7QZR - chains A and E of the 3 polymer chains in the assembly; structure by X-ray diffraction, 2.18 A resolution.

# Chain A
Protein: Myeloperoxidase light chain
Source organism: Homo sapiens
UniProtKB: P05164 (PERM_HUMAN); numbering as in UniProt (aligned over 165-278)
Chain sequence (114 residues; numbered 165 to 278; the number before each row is that of its first residue):
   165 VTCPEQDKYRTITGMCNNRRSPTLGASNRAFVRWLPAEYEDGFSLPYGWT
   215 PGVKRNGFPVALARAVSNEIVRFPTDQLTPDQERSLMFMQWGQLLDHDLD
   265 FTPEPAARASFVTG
Disordered / not traced: 165-166, 272-278
Disulfides: C167-C180
Bound ions: Ca2+: D262 (shared with 4 residues of chain B)
Residues lining bound ligands: heme c (HEC): M253, Q254, G256, Q257, D260, D264, F265, T266
Curated features (UniProtKB/Swiss-Prot):
  - active site: H261 (Proton acceptor)
  - binding site (heme b): D260
  - binding site (Ca(2+)): D262
  - natural variant: Y173 (Y173C: In MPOD), M251 (M251T: In MPOD)

# Chain E
Protein: Exported protein
Source organism: Staphylococcus aureus
UniProtKB: A0A0D1H8K9 (A0A0D1H8K9_STAAU); residues 4-105 here correspond to UniProt positions 1-102 (UniProt number = residue number - 3)
Chain sequence (102 residues; each row starts with the number of its first residue):
     4 MKFKKVLVATAMVGVLATGVVGYGNQADAKVYSQNGLVLHDDANFLEHEL
    54 SYIDVLLDKNADQATKDNLRSYFADKGLHSIKDIINKAKQDGFDVSKYEH
   104 VK
Disordered / not traced: 4-32, 103-105

# Interface between chain A and chain E
Residue-residue contacts - 7 pairs, chain A then chain E:
  F265(A) with Q37(E)
  T266(A) with Q37(E), hydrogen bond (backbone-side chain)
  E268(A) with S36(E), hydrogen bond (backbone-backbone); Q37(E); N38(E), hydrogen bond (side chain-backbone); G39(E), hydrogen bond (side chain-backbone)
  A270(A) with S36(E)
Also at the interface, not in a pair above, chain A (6 interface residues in all): P267, P269
Also at the interface, not in a pair above, chain E (8 interface residues in all): V34, Y35, V41, L42
Interface features reported in the paper:
  - specific contacts: Q37(E)-T266(A) (hydrogen bond)

# Summary
Chain A and chain E form an interface of 6 and 8 residues respectively; the contacts include 4 hydrogen bonds.
Polar pairs include T266(A)-Q37(E), E268(A)-N38(E) and E268(A)-G39(E). The authors report a hydrogen bond
between Q37(E) and T266(A). Ligands of chain A: heme c.
Chain A is Myeloperoxidase light chain (Homo sapiens) and chain E is Exported protein (Staphylococcus aureus);
the structure, Structure of native leukocyte myeloperoxidase in complex with the Staphyloccal Peroxidase
Inhibitor SPIN from Staphylococcus aureus, was determined by X-ray diffraction (same publication as 7Z53).
